Entry 1M05 (X-ray diffraction, 1.90 A resolution); this record covers chains A and B of the 3 polymer chains in the assembly.

# Chain A
Protein: HLA class I histocompatibility antigen, B-8 B*0801 alpha chain
Organism: Homo sapiens
Reference sequence: P30460 (1B08_HUMAN); residues 1-277 here correspond to UniProt positions 25-301 (UniProt number = residue number + 24)
Chain sequence (277 residues; each row starts with the number of its first residue):
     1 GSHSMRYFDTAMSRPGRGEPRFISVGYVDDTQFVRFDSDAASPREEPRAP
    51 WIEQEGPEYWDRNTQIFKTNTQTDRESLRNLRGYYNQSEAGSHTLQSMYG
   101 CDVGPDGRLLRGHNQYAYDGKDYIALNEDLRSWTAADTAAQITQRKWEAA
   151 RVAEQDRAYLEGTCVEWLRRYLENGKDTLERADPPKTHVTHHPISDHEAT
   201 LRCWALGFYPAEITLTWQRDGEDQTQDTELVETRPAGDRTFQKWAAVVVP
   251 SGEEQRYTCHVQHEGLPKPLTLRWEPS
Not modelled in the structure: 41-48
Cystine bridges: Cys101-Cys164, Cys203-Cys259
Bound ions: Cd2+: Glu19 (shared with 2 residues of chain D)

# Chain B
Protein: Beta-2-microglobulin
Organism: Homo sapiens
Reference sequence: P61769 (B2MG_HUMAN); residues 1-99 here correspond to UniProt positions 21-119 (UniProt number = residue number + 20)
Chain sequence (99 residues; numbered 1 to 99; the number before each row is that of its first residue):
     1 IQRTPKIQVYSRHPAENGKSNFLNCYVSGFHPSDIEVDLLKNGERIEKVE
    51 HSDLSFSKDWSFYLLYYTEFTPTEKDEYACRVNHVTLSQPKIVKWDRDM
Swiss-Prot annotation at these positions:
  - modified residue: Gln2 (Pyrrolidone carboxylic acid)
  - glycosylation: Ile1 (N-linked (Glc) (glycation) isoleucine), Lys19 (N-linked (Glc) (glycation) lysine), Lys41 (N-linked (Glc) (glycation) lysine), Lys48 (N-linked (Glc) (glycation) lysine), Lys58 (N-linked (Glc) (glycation) lysine), Lys91 (N-linked (Glc) (glycation) lysine), Lys94 (N-linked (Glc) (glycation) lysine)
Cystine bridges: Cys25-Cys80
Bound ions: Cd2+: Glu36, Asp38 (shared with 1 residue of chain C)

# Chain A / chain B interface
Residue-residue contacts (54):
  Phe8(A) - Phe56(B)
  Phe8(A) - Lys58(B)
  Asp9(A) - Phe56(B)
  Thr10(A) - Phe56(B)
  Thr10(A) - Phe62(B)
  Met12(A) - Ser33(B)  hydrogen bond
  Met12(A) - Asp34(B)
  Arg21(A) - Leu54(B)
  Ile23(A) - Leu54(B)  hydrophobic
  Tyr27(A) - Ser55(B)
  Tyr27(A) - Tyr63(B)  hydrogen bond
  Arg35(A) - Asp53(B)
  Arg35(A) - Leu54(B)  hydrogen bond (side chain-backbone)
  Arg35(A) - Ser55(B)
  Gln96(A) - His31(B)  hydrogen bond
  Gln96(A) - Phe56(B)
  Gln96(A) - Trp60(B)  hydrogen bond (side chain-backbone)
  Gln96(A) - Phe62(B)
  Ser97(A) - Phe56(B)
  Ser97(A) - Trp60(B)
  Met98(A) - Phe56(B)  hydrophobic
  Met98(A) - Lys58(B)
  Met98(A) - Trp60(B)  hydrophobic
  Gln115(A) - Trp60(B)
  Tyr116(A) - Trp60(B)
  Ala117(A) - Trp60(B)
  Asp119(A) - His31(B)
  Gly120(A) - His31(B)
  Asp122(A) - Trp60(B)  hydrogen bond
  His192(A) - Asp98(B)  salt bridge
  Arg202(A) - Asp98(B)  hydrogen bond (side chain-backbone)
  Arg202(A) - Met99(B)
  Trp204(A) - Asp98(B)
  Trp204(A) - Met99(B)
  Leu206(A) - Pro14(B)  hydrophobic
  Glu232(A) - Lys6(B)
  Glu232(A) - Gln8(B)  hydrogen bond (backbone-side chain)
  Glu232(A) - Tyr26(B)  hydrogen bond
  Glu232(A) - Ser28(B)  hydrogen bond
  Arg234(A) - Gln8(B)  hydrogen bond
  Arg234(A) - Tyr10(B)
  Arg234(A) - Tyr26(B)
  Arg234(A) - Met99(B)  hydrogen bond (side chain-backbone)
  Pro235(A) - Tyr10(B)  hydrogen bond (backbone-side chain)
  Pro235(A) - Tyr26(B)
  Ala236(A) - Arg12(B)  hydrogen bond (backbone-side chain)
  Ala236(A) - Asn24(B)  hydrogen bond (backbone-side chain)
  Gly237(A) - Arg12(B)  hydrogen bond (backbone-side chain)
  Gly237(A) - Leu65(B)
  Asp238(A) - Arg12(B)
  Gln242(A) - Tyr10(B)
  Gln242(A) - Ser11(B)  hydrogen bond (side chain-backbone)
  Gln242(A) - Arg12(B)  hydrogen bond (side chain-backbone)
  Trp244(A) - Met99(B)  hydrogen bond (side chain-backbone)
Also at the interface, not in a pair above, chain A (34 interface residues in all): Arg17, Val25, Thr94, Val231, Thr233
Also at the interface, not in a pair above, chain B (26 interface residues in all): Ile1, His13, Ser57

# Overview
34 residues of chain A face 26 of chain B across their interface; the contacts include 19 hydrogen bonds and 1
salt bridge. Polar pairs include His192(A)-Asp98(B), Met12(A)-Ser33(B) and Tyr27(A)-Tyr63(B). Glu36(B) and
Asp38(B) form the Cd2+ site.
Here chain A is HLA class I histocompatibility antigen, B-8 B*0801 alpha chain and chain B is
Beta-2-microglobulin, both from Homo sapiens. Entry 1M05 (HLA B8 in complex with an Epstein Barr Virus
determinant) was determined by X-ray diffraction.
